Entry 5NQ3 (X-ray diffraction, 1.57 A resolution); this record covers chains A and C of the 3 polymer chains in the assembly.

Chain A:
Molecule: MHC class I antigen
Organism: Sus scrofa
Reference sequence: B1PJV3 (B1PJV3_PIG); residues 2-276 here correspond to UniProt positions 22-296 (UniProt number = residue number + 20)
Amino-acid sequence (276 residues; each row starts with the number of its first residue):
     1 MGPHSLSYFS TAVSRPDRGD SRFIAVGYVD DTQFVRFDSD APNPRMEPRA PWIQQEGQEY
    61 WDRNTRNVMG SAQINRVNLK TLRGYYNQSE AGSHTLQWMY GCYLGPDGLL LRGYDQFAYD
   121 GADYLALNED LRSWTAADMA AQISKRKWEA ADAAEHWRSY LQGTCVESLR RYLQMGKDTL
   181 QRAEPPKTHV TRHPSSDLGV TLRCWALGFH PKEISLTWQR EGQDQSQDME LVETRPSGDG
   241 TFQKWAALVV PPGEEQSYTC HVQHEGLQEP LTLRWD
Sequence notes: initiating methionine (1)
Disulfide bonds: Cys-102/Cys-165, Cys-204/Cys-260

Chain C:
Molecule: Glu-phe-glu-asp-leu-thr-phe-leu-ala
Amino-acid sequence (9 residues; numbered 1 to 9; the number before each row is that of its first residue):
     1 EFEDLTFLA

Chain A / chain C interface:
Pairs across the interface (43; chain A residue first):
  Leu-6(A) with Glu-1(C)
  Tyr-8(A) with Glu-1(C), hydrogen bond (side chain-backbone); Phe-2(C), hydrogen bond (side chain-backbone)
  Ser-10(A) with Phe-2(C)
  Met-46(A) with Phe-2(C), hydrophobic
  Tyr-60(A) with Glu-1(C)
  Arg-63(A) with Glu-1(C), salt bridge
  Asn-64(A) with Glu-1(C), hydrogen bond; Phe-2(C), hydrogen bond (side chain-backbone)
  Asn-67(A) with Glu-3(C); Asp-4(C)
  Val-68(A) with Phe-2(C), hydrophobic
  Ser-71(A) with Phe-2(C); Glu-3(C), hydrogen bond; Thr-6(C), hydrogen bond
  Ile-74(A) with Thr-6(C); Phe-7(C); Leu-8(C), hydrophobic
  Asn-75(A) with Thr-6(C)
  Asn-78(A) with Phe-7(C), hydrogen bond (side chain-backbone); Leu-8(C); Ala-9(C), hydrogen bond (side chain-backbone)
  Thr-81(A) with Ala-9(C)
  Leu-82(A) with Ala-9(C), hydrophobic
  Tyr-85(A) with Ala-9(C), hydrogen bond (side chain-backbone)
  Trp-98(A) with Phe-2(C), hydrophobic; Glu-3(C); Thr-6(C)
  Tyr-100(A) with Phe-2(C); Glu-3(C), hydrogen bond (side chain-backbone)
  Ser-144(A) with Ala-9(C), hydrogen bond (side chain-backbone)
  Lys-147(A) with Ala-9(C), hydrogen bond (side chain-backbone)
  Trp-148(A) with Phe-7(C); Leu-8(C), hydrogen bond (side chain-backbone)
  Ala-153(A) with Phe-7(C), hydrophobic
  His-156(A) with Phe-7(C)
  Trp-157(A) with Glu-3(C); Phe-7(C)
  Tyr-160(A) with Glu-1(C), hydrogen bond (side chain-backbone); Glu-3(C)
  Thr-164(A) with Glu-1(C)
  Ser-168(A) with Glu-1(C), hydrogen bond (side chain-backbone)
  Tyr-172(A) with Glu-1(C), hydrogen bond (side chain-backbone)
Other interface residues (no listed pair), chain A (31 interface residues in all): Ala-25, Val-77, Ala-151

Overview:
31 residues of chain A and 8 residues of chain C are in contact, with 16 hydrogen bonds and 1 salt bridge.
Polar pairs include Arg-63(A)/Glu-1(C), Tyr-8(A)/Glu-1(C) and Tyr-8(A)/Phe-2(C).
Here chain A is MHC class I antigen (Sus scrofa) and chain C is Glu-phe-glu-asp-leu-thr-phe-leu-ala. Entry
5NQ3 ('Porcine (Sus scrofa) Major Histocompatibility Complex, class I, with human beta2 micro globulin,
presenting EFEDLTFLA) was determined by X-ray diffraction, deposited together with 5NPZ, 5NQ0, 5NQ1 and 5NQ2.
